Entry 4RQY (X-ray diffraction, 2.20 A resolution); this record covers chain A.

# Chain A
Protein: Protease degS
Source organism: Escherichia coli
Notes: fragment: protease and pdz domains
Reference sequence: H9UXC8 (H9UXC8_ECOLX); residues 37-355 here = UniProt positions 37-355
Sequence (319 residues; numbered 37 to 355; the number before each row is that of its first residue):
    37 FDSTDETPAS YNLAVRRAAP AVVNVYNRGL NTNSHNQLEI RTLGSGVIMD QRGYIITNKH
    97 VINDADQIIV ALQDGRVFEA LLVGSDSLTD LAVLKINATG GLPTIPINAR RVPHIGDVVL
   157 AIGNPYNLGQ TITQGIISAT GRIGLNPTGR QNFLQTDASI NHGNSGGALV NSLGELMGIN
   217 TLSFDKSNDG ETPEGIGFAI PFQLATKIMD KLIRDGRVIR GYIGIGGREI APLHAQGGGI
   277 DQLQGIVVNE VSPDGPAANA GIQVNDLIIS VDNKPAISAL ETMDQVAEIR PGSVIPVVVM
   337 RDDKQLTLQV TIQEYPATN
Unresolved in the structure: 37, 71-72, 164, 222-227, 267-274, 354-355
From the paper describing this entry:
  - conformationally variable residues (loop rearrangement, side-chain flip): Tyr162, Arg178, His198 to Ser201, Phe220
  - mutagenesis - H198P (6-fold), H198P/P229A, P229A: increased catalytic activity
  - mutagenesis - P161A, Y162A, L164A, T167V, T169A, Q191A, N197A, I232A, F234A: abolished catalytic activity on YYF
  - mutagenesis - R178A, F220A: abolished catalytic activity
  - mutagenesis - R178A/H198P, H198P/F220A, E230A: decreased catalytic activity
  - mutagenesis - P161A, Y162A, L164A, T167V, T169A, R178A, Q191A, N197A, F220A, I232A, F234A: unchanged binding to OMP peptide
  - mutagenesis - I179A, Q187A, D221A: decreased catalytic activity on YYF
  - mutagenesis - H198P/E230A: unchanged catalytic activity

# Summary
From the paper: P161A, Y162A and L164A, among others, abolish catalytic activity on YYF; conformational
variability at Tyr162, Arg178 and His198 among others; 21 substitutions were tested in all.
Chain A is Protease degS (Escherichia coli); the structure, RE-REFINED STRUCTURE OF 1TE0 - STRUCTURAL ANALYSIS
of DEGS, A STRESS SENSOR OF THE BACTERIAL PERIPLASM, was determined by X-ray diffraction, deposited together
with 4RQZ, 4RR0 and 4RR1.
